Entry 3ZJ4 (X-ray diffraction, 3.10 A resolution); this record covers chains A and B of the 4 polymer chains in the assembly.

== Chain A (and B) ==
Name: Catalase-3
Organism: Neurospora crassa
Notes: EC 1.11.1.6; chain B of this document is another copy of the same molecule, construct and numbering; everything in this record applies to it too
UniProt: Q9C169 (CAT3_NEUCR); numbering as in UniProt (aligned over 1-719)
Amino-acid sequence (746 residues; row label = number of the first residue in the row; numbers below 1 keep their minus sign (Met-26 is residue -26)):
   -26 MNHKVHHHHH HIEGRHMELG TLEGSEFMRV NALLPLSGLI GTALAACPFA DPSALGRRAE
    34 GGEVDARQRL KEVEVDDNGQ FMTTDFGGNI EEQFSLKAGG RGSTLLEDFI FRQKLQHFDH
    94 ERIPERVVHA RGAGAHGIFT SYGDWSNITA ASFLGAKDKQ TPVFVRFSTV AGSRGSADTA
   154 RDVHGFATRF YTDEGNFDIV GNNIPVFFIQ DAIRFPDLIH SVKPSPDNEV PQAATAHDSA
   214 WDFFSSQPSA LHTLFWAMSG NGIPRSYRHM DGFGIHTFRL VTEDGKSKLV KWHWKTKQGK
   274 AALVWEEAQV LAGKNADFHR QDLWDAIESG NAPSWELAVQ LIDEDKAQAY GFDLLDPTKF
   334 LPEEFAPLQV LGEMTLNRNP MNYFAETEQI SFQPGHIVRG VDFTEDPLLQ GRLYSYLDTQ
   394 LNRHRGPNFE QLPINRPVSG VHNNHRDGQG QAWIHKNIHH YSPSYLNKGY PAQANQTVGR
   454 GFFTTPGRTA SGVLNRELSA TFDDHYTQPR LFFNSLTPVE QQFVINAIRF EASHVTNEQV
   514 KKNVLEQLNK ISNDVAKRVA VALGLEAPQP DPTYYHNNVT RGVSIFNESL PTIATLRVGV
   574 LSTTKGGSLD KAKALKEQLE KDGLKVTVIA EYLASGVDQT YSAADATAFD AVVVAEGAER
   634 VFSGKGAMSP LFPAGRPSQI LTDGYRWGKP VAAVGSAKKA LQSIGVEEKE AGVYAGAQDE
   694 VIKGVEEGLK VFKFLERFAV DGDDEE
Unresolved in the structure: -26 to 36, 717-719 (chain B: -26 to 35, 717-719)
Differences from the reference sequence: expression tag (-26 to 0)
Ion coordination: heme Fe near Tyr389 (its only coordinating residue here)
Ligand contacts: heme (HEM): Arg99, Val100, Val101, His102, Arg139, Ser141, Gly158, Phe159, Ala160, Val173, Gly174, Asn175, Phe180, Ala185, Phe188, Ile248, His249, Ile363, Ser364, Phe365, Leu381, Gly384, Arg385, Ser388, Tyr389, Thr392, Gln393, Arg396
UniProt features mapped onto this chain:
  - active site: His102, Asn175
  - binding site (heme): Tyr389

== Interface between chain A and chain B ==
Residue-residue contacts (80; chain A residue first):
  Ala71(A) with Ala71(B), hydrophobic
  Ser76(A) with Leu78(B); Glu80(B), hydrogen bond
  Thr77(A) with Leu78(B); Leu79(B), hydrogen bond (backbone-backbone)
  Leu78(A) with Ser76(B); Thr77(B); Leu78(B), hydrophobic
  Leu79(A) with Thr77(B), hydrogen bond (backbone-backbone); Leu79(B), hydrophobic; Phe84(B), hydrophobic
  Glu80(A) with Ser76(B), hydrogen bond
  Phe84(A) with Leu79(B), hydrophobic
  Asp190(A) with Tyr434(B); Ser435(B), hydrogen bond (side chain-backbone)
  His193(A) with Asn417(B), hydrogen bond (side chain-backbone); His433(B), hydrogen bond (side chain-backbone)
  Ser194(A) with Tyr434(B)
  Pro199(A) with Ile431(B); His433(B)
  Asp200(A) with Ile431(B)
  Ser212(A) with Tyr434(B), hydrogen bond (backbone-side chain)
  Asp215(A) with Tyr434(B), hydrogen bond; Ser437(B), hydrogen bond; Tyr438(B), hydrogen bond (side chain-backbone); Leu439(B), hydrogen bond (side chain-backbone)
  Phe216(A) with Ser435(B)
  Ser219(A) with Pro436(B)
  Gln220(A) with Pro436(B)
  Tyr387(A) with Tyr387(B), hydrophobic; Leu390(B)
  Asp391(A) with Leu394(B)
  Leu394(A) with Asp391(B); Leu394(B), hydrophobic
  Arg398(A) with Arg398(B); Gln422(B), hydrogen bond
  Asn417(A) with Asp190(B); His193(B)
  Gln422(A) with Arg398(B), hydrogen bond
  Ile431(A) with Ser198(B); Pro199(B); Asp200(B)
  His433(A) with His193(B), hydrogen bond (backbone-side chain); Pro199(B)
  Tyr434(A) with Asp190(B); Ser194(B); Ser212(B), hydrogen bond (side chain-backbone); Asp215(B), hydrogen bond
  Ser435(A) with Asp190(B), hydrogen bond
  Pro436(A) with Phe216(B), hydrophobic; Ser219(B); Gln220(B)
  Ser437(A) with Asp215(B), hydrogen bond
  Tyr438(A) with Asp215(B), hydrogen bond (backbone-side chain); Ser219(B); Asn510(B); Gln512(B); Val513(B), hydrophobic
  Leu439(A) with Asp215(B), hydrogen bond (backbone-side chain); Asn510(B)
  Thr457(A) with Arg469(B), hydrogen bond
  Pro459(A) with Val466(B)
  Arg461(A) with Val466(B); Leu467(B), hydrogen bond (backbone-backbone)
  Thr462(A) with Gly465(B)
  Ala463(A) with Ala463(B); Ser464(B); Gly465(B), hydrogen bond (backbone-backbone)
  Ser464(A) with Ala463(B)
  Gly465(A) with Thr462(B); Ala463(B), hydrogen bond (backbone-backbone)
  Val466(A) with Pro459(B); Arg461(B)
  Leu467(A) with Arg461(B), hydrogen bond (backbone-backbone); Ala463(B), hydrophobic
  Arg469(A) with Thr457(B), hydrogen bond
  Asn510(A) with Tyr438(B); Leu439(B)
  Gln512(A) with Tyr438(B)
  Val513(A) with Tyr438(B), hydrophobic
Other interface residues (no listed pair), chain A (52 interface residues in all): Arg85, Ser198, Asp211, Glu378, Leu390, Arg419, Phe455, Asn516
Other interface residues (no listed pair), chain B (53 interface residues in all): Arg85, Pro197, Asp211, Glu378, Arg419, Phe455, Asn516

== Summary ==
52 residues of chain A face 53 of chain B across their interface; the contacts include 27 hydrogen bonds.
Polar pairs include Ser76(A)-Glu80(B), Asp190(A)-Ser435(B) and His193(A)-Asn417(B). Chain A binds heme. From
UniProt: active-site residues His102(A) and Asn175(A) and heme-binding residue Tyr389(A) on chain A.
Chain A and chain B are both Catalase-3 (Neurospora crassa); the structure, Neurospora Crassa Catalase-3
expressed in E. coli, triclinic form, was determined by X-ray diffraction, deposited together with 3ZJ5 and
4BIM.
